9H9I - chains N and S of the 11 polymer chains in the assembly; structure by electron microscopy, 3.20 A resolution.

# Chain N
Molecule: Small ribosomal subunit protein uS14
From: Escherichia coli
UniProt: P0AG59 (RS14_ECOLI); residue numbers follow UniProt; this construct covers 1-101
Sequence (101 residues; row label = number of the first residue in the row):
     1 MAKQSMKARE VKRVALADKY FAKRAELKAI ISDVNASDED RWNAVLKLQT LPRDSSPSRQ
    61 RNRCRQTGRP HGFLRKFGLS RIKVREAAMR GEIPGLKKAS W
Unresolved in the structure: 1

# Chain S
Molecule: Small ribosomal subunit protein uS19
From: Escherichia coli
UniProt: P0A7U3 (RS19_ECOLI); residues 1-92 here = UniProt positions 1-92
Sequence (92 residues; row label = number of the first residue in the row):
     1 MPRSLKKGPF IDLHLLKKVE KAVESGDKKP LRTWSRRSTI FPNMIGLTIA VHNGRQHVPV
    61 FVTDEMVGHK LGEFAPTRTY RGHAADKKAK KK
Unresolved in the structure: 1, 85-92
Curated features (UniProtKB/Swiss-Prot):
  - natural variant: H83 (H83Y: In MW145)

# How chain N and chain S interact
Pairs across the interface - 8 pairs, chain N then chain S:
  I31(N) - K7(S)
  R41(N) - K6(S)
  W42(N) - I11(S)  hydrophobic
  Q49(N) - F10(S)
  Q49(N) - I11(S)  hydrogen bond (side chain-backbone)
  Q49(N) - D12(S)
  Q49(N) - L13(S)  hydrogen bond (side chain-backbone)
  R53(N) - R37(S)
Also at the interface, not in a pair above, chain N (7 interface residues in all): L46, T50
Also at the interface, not in a pair above, chain S (10 interface residues in all): P9, L16, F41

# Summary
Chain N and chain S form an interface of 7 and 10 residues respectively, with 2 hydrogen bonds. Polar pairs
include Q49(N)-I11(S) and Q49(N)-L13(S).
Chain N is Small ribosomal subunit protein uS14 and chain S is Small ribosomal subunit protein uS19, both from
Escherichia coli; the structure, Complex 2 (HEAD) 30S-IF1-IF3-tRNA-GE81112, was determined by electron
microscopy, deposited together with 9H8G, 9H9H, 9H9J, 9H9K, 9H9L, 9H9M and 9H9N.
